Entry 7F3F (electron microscopy, 3.10 A resolution); this record covers chains A and B of the 8 polymer chains in the assembly.

Chain A (and B):
Protein: Potassium voltage-gated channel subfamily D member 2
Source organism: Homo sapiens
Notes: chain B of this document is another copy of the same molecule, construct and numbering; everything in this record applies to it too
Reference sequence: Q9NZV8 (KCND2_HUMAN); residues 1-630 here = UniProt positions 1-630
Sequence (630 residues; row label = number of the first residue in the row):
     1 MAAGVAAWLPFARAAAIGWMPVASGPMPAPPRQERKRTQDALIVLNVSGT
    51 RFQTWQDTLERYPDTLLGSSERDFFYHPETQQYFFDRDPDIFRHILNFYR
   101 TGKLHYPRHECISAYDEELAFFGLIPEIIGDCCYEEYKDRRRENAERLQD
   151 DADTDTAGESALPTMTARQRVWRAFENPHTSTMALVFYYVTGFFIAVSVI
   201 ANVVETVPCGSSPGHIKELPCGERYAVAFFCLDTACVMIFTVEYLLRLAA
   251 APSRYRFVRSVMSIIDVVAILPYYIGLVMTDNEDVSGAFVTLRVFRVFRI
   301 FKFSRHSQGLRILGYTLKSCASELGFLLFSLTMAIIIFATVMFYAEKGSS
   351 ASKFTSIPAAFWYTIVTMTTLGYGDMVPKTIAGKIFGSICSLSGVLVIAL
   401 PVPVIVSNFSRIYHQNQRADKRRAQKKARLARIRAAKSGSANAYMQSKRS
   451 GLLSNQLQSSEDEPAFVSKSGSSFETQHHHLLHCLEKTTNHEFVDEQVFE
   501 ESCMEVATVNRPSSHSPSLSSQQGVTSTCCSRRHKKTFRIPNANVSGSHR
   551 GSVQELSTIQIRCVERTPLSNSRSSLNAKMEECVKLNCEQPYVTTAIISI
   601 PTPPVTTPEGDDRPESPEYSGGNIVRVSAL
Unresolved in the structure: 1, 36-39, 158-162, 211-214, 451-471, 496-630
Construct notes: conflict Ser450 (Asn in Q9NZV8), Pro464 (Gln in Q9NZV8), Arg550 (Gln in Q9NZV8), Val553 (Ile in Q9NZV8)
UniProt features mapped onto this chain:
  - region: Ala2 to Met20 (Interaction with KCNIP1, KCNIP2, and other family members), Glu71 to Asp90 (Interaction with KCNIP1), Gln308 to Ala321 (S4-S5 linker), Phe474 to Thr489 (Required for dendritic targeting)
  - motif: Thr370 to Asp375 (Selectivity filter), Val627 to Leu630 (PDZ-binding)
  - binding site (Zn(2+)): His105, Cys111, Cys132, Cys133
  - binding site (K(+)): Thr370, Leu371, Gly372, Tyr373
  - modified residue: Thr38 (Phosphothreonine), Ser438 (Phosphoserine), Ser548 (Phosphoserine), Ser552 (Phosphoserine), Ser572 (Phosphoserine), Ser575 (Phosphoserine), Thr602 (Phosphothreonine), Thr607 (Phosphothreonine), Ser616 (Phosphoserine)
  - natural variant: Val404 (V404M: Found in a family with atypical autism and severe epilepsy)
  - mutagenesis: Gly309 (G309A: Increases peak current amplitude and causes a negative shift in the voltage-dependence of activation), Arg311 (R311A: No effect on peak current amplitude, but causes a positive shift in the voltage-dependence of activation. May increase the affinity for the closed-inactivated state of the channel), Ile312 (I312A: Increases peak current amplitude and causes a positive shift in the voltage-dependence of activation), Leu313 (L313A: Causes a positive shift in the voltage-dependence of activation. May decrease the affinity for the closed-inactivated state of the channel), Gly314 (G314A: Loss of channel activity), Tyr315 (Y315A: Increases peak current amplitude but has a minor effect on the voltage-dependence of activation), Thr316 (T316A: Increases peak current amplitude and causes a positive shift in the voltage-dependence of activation), Leu317 (L317A: Increases peak current amplitude and causes a positive shift in the voltage-dependence of activation), Lys318 (K318A: Increases peak current amplitude and causes a positive shift in the voltage-dependence of activation), Ser319 (S319A: May impair protein folding), Cys320 (C320A: Increases peak current amplitude and causes a positive shift in the voltage-dependence of activation ...), Ser322 (S322A: Increases peak current amplitude and causes a positive shift in the voltage-dependence of activation. May increase the affinity for the closed-inactivated state of the channel), 17 further mutagenesis entries in UniProt
What the authors report for this chain:
  - conformationally variable residues (helix shift, order/disorder transition): Ala2 to Gln39, Ala419, Lys437 to Ser450, Ser473 to Asp495

How chain A and chain B interact:
Contacting residue pairs (102; chain A residue first):
  Ala2(A) - Phe474(B)
  Ala3(A) - Phe474(B)  hydrophobic
  Leu9(A) - Phe474(B)  hydrophobic
  Leu9(A) - Gln477(B)
  Leu9(A) - Leu481(B)  hydrophobic
  Ala12(A) - Leu481(B)  hydrophobic
  Arg13(A) - Gln477(B)
  Ala16(A) - Leu481(B)  hydrophobic
  Trp19(A) - Leu481(B)
  Trp19(A) - Leu485(B)
  Trp19(A) - Thr488(B)
  Ala23(A) - Thr488(B)
  Ser24(A) - Lys487(B)
  Pro26(A) - Lys487(B)
  Pro28(A) - His480(B)
  Pro28(A) - Cys484(B)  hydrophobic
  Ala29(A) - His480(B)
  Pro30(A) - His480(B)
  Pro31(A) - Thr476(B)
  Pro31(A) - His480(B)
  Gln33(A) - Gln477(B)  hydrogen bond
  Leu42(A) - Phe84(B)  hydrophobic
  Arg51(A) - Gly49(B)  hydrogen bond (side chain-backbone)
  Phe52(A) - Ser48(B)
  Gln53(A) - Asn46(B)  hydrogen bond
  Gln53(A) - Ser48(B)
  Gln53(A) - Gly49(B)
  Gln53(A) - Phe84(B)
  Thr54(A) - Asp86(B)
  Trp55(A) - Phe84(B)
  Trp55(A) - Asp86(B)
  Thr58(A) - Asp86(B)
  Arg93(A) - Asp88(B)  salt bridge
  Arg93(A) - Pro89(B)
  Arg93(A) - Asp90(B)  salt bridge
  Arg93(A) - Glu110(B)  salt bridge
  Asn97(A) - Asp88(B)  hydrogen bond
  Arg100(A) - Asp86(B)  hydrogen bond (side chain-backbone)
  Arg100(A) - Arg87(B)
  Arg100(A) - Glu118(B)  salt bridge
  Thr101(A) - Glu117(B)
  His105(A) - Cys111(B)
  His105(A) - Ala114(B)
  Arg108(A) - Cys111(B)
  Arg108(A) - Arg140(B)
  His109(A) - His109(B)
  Glu127(A) - Arg429(B)
  Glu127(A) - Arg432(B)  hydrogen bond (backbone-side chain)
  Ile129(A) - Arg429(B)  hydrogen bond (backbone-side chain)
  Asp131(A) - Arg147(B)
  Asp131(A) - Arg429(B)  salt bridge
  Cys132(A) - Cys111(B)  hydrophobic
  Cys132(A) - Ser113(B)
  Cys132(A) - Arg147(B)
  Tyr134(A) - Gln425(B)
  Tyr134(A) - Arg429(B)
  Glu135(A) - Arg147(B)
  Glu135(A) - Gln425(B)
  Lys138(A) - Gln425(B)
  Glu323(A) - Tyr413(B)  hydrogen bond
  Phe326(A) - Gly309(B)
  Phe326(A) - Leu310(B)
  Phe326(A) - Phe409(B)  hydrophobic
  Phe329(A) - Phe303(B)  hydrophobic
  Phe329(A) - Ser307(B)
  Phe329(A) - Leu310(B)  hydrophobic
  Met333(A) - Ile300(B)
  Met333(A) - Leu310(B)  hydrophobic
  Ile337(A) - Ile300(B)  hydrophobic
  Ile337(A) - Phe301(B)  hydrophobic
  Phe343(A) - Thr206(B)
  Tyr344(A) - Thr206(B)
  Tyr344(A) - Arg293(B)
  Tyr344(A) - Val294(B)  hydrophobic
  Lys347(A) - Val290(B)
  Ser356(A) - Thr206(B)
  Ser356(A) - Val207(B)
  Ser356(A) - Pro208(B)
  Ile357(A) - Thr206(B)
  Pro358(A) - Val207(B)  hydrophobic
  Tyr363(A) - Tyr373(B)
  Thr367(A) - Leu371(B)
  Thr367(A) - Tyr373(B)  hydrogen bond
  Thr370(A) - Thr369(B)
  Thr370(A) - Thr370(B)
  Thr370(A) - Leu371(B)
  Leu371(A) - Leu371(B)
  Gly372(A) - Leu371(B)
  Gly372(A) - Gly372(B)
  Tyr373(A) - Gly372(B)
  Tyr373(A) - Tyr373(B)
  Gly374(A) - Tyr373(B)
  Val377(A) - Tyr373(B)  hydrophobic
  Pro378(A) - Trp362(B)  hydrophobic
  Lys384(A) - Trp362(B)
  Ser388(A) - Trp362(B)
  Ser388(A) - Ile365(B)
  Ser391(A) - Thr369(B)
  Ala399(A) - Val406(B)
  Leu400(A) - Val406(B)
  Leu400(A) - Phe409(B)  hydrophobic
  Pro403(A) - Val406(B)  hydrophobic
Also at the interface, not in a pair above, chain A (77 interface residues in all): Val5, Ala6, Val22, Lys103, Ile128, Ser322, Ile336, Thr340, Val341, Thr355, Val366, Gly387, Leu392, Val395, Leu396
Also at the interface, not in a pair above, chain B (69 interface residues in all): Thr50, His77, Gln82, Ile91, Asp151, Val203, Val297, Leu313, Leu317, Leu331, Asp375, Ile398, Val402, Ile405, Arg422, His478, His483

Overview:
Chain A and chain B form an interface of 77 and 69 residues respectively, with 9 hydrogen bonds and 5 salt
bridges. Polar pairs include Arg93(A)-Asp88(B), Arg93(A)-Asp90(B) and Arg93(A)-Glu110(B). UniProt lists 4
Zn2+-binding residues, 4 K+-binding residues and 33 mutagenesis sites on chain A. From the paper:
conformational variability at Ala2(A), Ala419(A) and Lys437(A) among others.
Chain A and chain B are both Potassium voltage-gated channel subfamily D member 2 (Homo sapiens); the
structure, CryoEM structure of human Kv4.2-KChIP1 complex, was determined by electron microscopy together with
7E83, 7E84 and 7E8E from the same study.
